Entry 1W0K (X-ray diffraction, 2.85 A resolution); this record covers chains F and G of the 7 polymer chains in the assembly.

[Chain F]
Name: ATP synthase beta chain, mitochondrial precursor
Organism: Bos taurus
Notes: EC 3.6.3.14
UniProtKB: P00829 (ATPB_BOVIN); residues -3 to 478 here correspond to UniProt positions 47-528 (UniProt number = residue number + 50)
Sequence (482 residues; numbered -3 to 478; the number before each row is that of its first residue; numbers below 1 keep their minus sign (Ala-3 is residue -3)):
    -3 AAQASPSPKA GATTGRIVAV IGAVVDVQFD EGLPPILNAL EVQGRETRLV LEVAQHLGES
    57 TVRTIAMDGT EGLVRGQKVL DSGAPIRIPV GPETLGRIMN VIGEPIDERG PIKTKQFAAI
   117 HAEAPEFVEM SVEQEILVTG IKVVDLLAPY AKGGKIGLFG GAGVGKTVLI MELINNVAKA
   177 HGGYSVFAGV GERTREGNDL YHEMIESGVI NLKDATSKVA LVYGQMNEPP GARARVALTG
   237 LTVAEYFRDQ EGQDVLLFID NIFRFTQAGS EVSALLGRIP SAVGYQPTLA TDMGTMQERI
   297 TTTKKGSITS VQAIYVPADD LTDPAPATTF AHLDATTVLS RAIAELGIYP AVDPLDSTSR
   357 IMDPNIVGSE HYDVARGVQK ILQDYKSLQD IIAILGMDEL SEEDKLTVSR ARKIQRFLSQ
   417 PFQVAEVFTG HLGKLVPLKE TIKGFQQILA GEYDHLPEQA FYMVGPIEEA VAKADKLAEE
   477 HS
Unresolved in the structure: -3 to 8, 475-478
Ion coordination: Mg2+: Thr163 (together with ADP)
Small-molecule neighbours:
  - ADP (adenosine-5'-diphosphate), molecule 1: Gly157, Ala158, Gly159, Val160, Gly161, Lys162, Thr163, Val164, Tyr345, Pro346, Phe418, Ala421, Phe424, Thr425
  - ADP, molecule 2: Met358, Tyr368, Arg372
Swiss-Prot annotation at these positions:
  - binding site (ADP): Gly159, Val160, Gly161, Lys162, Thr163, Val164
  - binding site (ATP): Gly159, Gly161, Lys162, Thr163, Val164, Arg189
  - binding site (phosphate): Gly159, Val160, Gly161, Lys162, Thr163
  - binding site (Mg(2+)): Thr163, Glu188
  - modified residue: Lys74 (N6-acetyllysine), Lys111 (N6-acetyllysine), Lys148 (N6-acetyllysine), Lys209 (N6-acetyllysine), Lys214 (N6-acetyllysine), Thr262 (Phosphothreonine), Ser365 (Phosphoserine), Lys376 (N6-acetyllysine), Ser383 (Phosphoserine), Lys430 (N6-acetyllysine), Lys435 (N6-acetyllysine), Lys472 (N6-acetyllysine)
  - glycosylation: Ser56 (O-linked (GlcNAc) serine)
What the authors report for this chain:
  - conformationally variable residues (loop rearrangement, side-chain flip): Ala421 to His427
  - binding site for ADP: Phe424

[Chain G]
Name: ATP synthase gamma chain, mitochondrial precursor
Organism: Bos taurus
Notes: EC 3.6.3.14
UniProtKB: P05631 (ATPG_BOVIN); residues 1-272 here correspond to UniProt positions 26-297 (UniProt number = residue number + 25)
Sequence (272 residues; each row starts with the number of its first residue):
     1 ATLKDITRRL KSIKNIQKIT KSMKMVAAAK YARAERELKP ARVYGVGSLA LYEKADIKTP
    61 EDKKKHLIIG VSSDRGLCGA IHSSVAKQMK SEAANLAAAG KEVKIIGVGD KIRSILHRTH
   121 SDQFLVTFKE VGRRPPTFGD ASVIALELLN SGYEFDEGSI IFNRFRSVIS YKTEEKPIFS
   181 LDTISSAESM SIYDDIDADV LRNYQEYSLA NIIYYSLKES TTSEQSARMT AMDNASKNAS
   241 EMIDKLTLTF NRTRQAVITK ELIEIISGAA AL
Unresolved in the structure: 45-76, 91-208
Swiss-Prot annotation at these positions:
  - modified residue: Lys14 (N6-acetyllysine), Lys24 (N6-succinyllysine), Lys30 (N6-acetyllysine), Lys90 (N6-acetyllysine), Ser121 (Phosphoserine), Lys129 (N6-acetyllysine), Lys172 (N6-acetyllysine), Lys245 (N6-succinyllysine)

[How chain F and chain G interact]
Pairs across the interface - 12 pairs, chain F then chain G:
  Ile275(F) with Ala271(G), hydrophobic
  Ala389(F) with Asn238(G); Met242(G), hydrophobic
  Ile390(F) with Ala235(G); Asn238(G), hydrogen bond (backbone-side chain); Ala239(G), hydrophobic; Met242(G), hydrophobic
  Leu391(F) with Ala235(G), hydrophobic
  Asp394(F) with Gly79(G); Ala80(G)
  Glu395(F) with Leu77(G)
  Glu398(F) with Lys87(G), salt bridge
Other interface residues (no listed pair), chain F (9 interface residues in all): Pro276, Asp386
Other interface residues (no listed pair), chain G (13 interface residues in all): Arg9, Ile16, Cys78, Ser267

[Summary]
The interface between chain F and chain G involves 9 residues on one side and 13 on the other, with 1 hydrogen
bond and 1 salt bridge. Polar contacts include Glu398(F)-Lys87(G) and Ile390(F)-Asn238(G). Ligands of chain F:
ADP. From the paper: a binding site for ADP at Phe424(F); conformational variability at Ala421(F).
Here chain F is ATP synthase beta chain, mitochondrial precursor and chain G is ATP synthase gamma chain,
mitochondrial precursor, both from Bos taurus. Entry 1W0K (ADP inhibited bovine F1-ATPase) was determined by
X-ray diffraction (same publication as 1W0J).
